PDB entry 6QLE | electron microscopy, 3.55 A resolution | chains N and P of the 11 polymer chains in the assembly

# Chain N
Molecule: Inner kinetochore subunit CHL4
Organism: Saccharomyces cerevisiae
Reference sequence: P38907 (CENPN_YEAST); residues 1-458 here = UniProt positions 1-458
Sequence (458 residues; each row starts with the number of its first residue):
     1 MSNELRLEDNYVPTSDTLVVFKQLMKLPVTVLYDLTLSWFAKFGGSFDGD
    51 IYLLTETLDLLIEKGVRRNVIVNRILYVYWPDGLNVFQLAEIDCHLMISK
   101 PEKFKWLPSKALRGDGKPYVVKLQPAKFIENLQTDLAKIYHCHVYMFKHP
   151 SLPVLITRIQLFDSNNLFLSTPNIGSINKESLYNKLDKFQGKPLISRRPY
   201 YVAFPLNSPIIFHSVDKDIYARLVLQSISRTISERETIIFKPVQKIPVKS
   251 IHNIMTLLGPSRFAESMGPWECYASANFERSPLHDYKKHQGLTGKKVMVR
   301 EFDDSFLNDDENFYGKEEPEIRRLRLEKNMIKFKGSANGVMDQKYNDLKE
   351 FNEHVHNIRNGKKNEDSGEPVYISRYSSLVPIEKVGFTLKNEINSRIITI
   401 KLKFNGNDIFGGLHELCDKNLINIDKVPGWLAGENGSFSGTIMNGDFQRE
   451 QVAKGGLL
Unresolved in the structure: 1-4, 47-50, 81-82, 166-192, 310-316, 338-373, 452-458
Reported in the primary citation:
  - mutagenesis - K22S/K26S/R67S/K100S/K103S/K105S/R198S/K217S/K245S/K249S/K384S/K401S/K403S: decreased growth
  - mutagenesis - K22S/K26S/R67S/K100S/K103S/K105S/R198S/K217S/K245S/K249S/K384S/K401S/K403S: decreased binding to Cenp-A nucleosome

# Chain P
Molecule: Inner kinetochore subunit CTF19
Organism: Saccharomyces cerevisiae
Reference sequence: Q02732 (CENPP_YEAST); numbering as in UniProt (aligned over 1-369)
Sequence (369 residues; each row starts with the number of its first residue):
     1 MDFTSDTTNSHDTSNSHLSLEDAVGTHHAGEADVNIDGDEKQQLSLLDDD
    51 QVRALKLQEEKDALLTRRNTLLQEIQTYQNILMKENNSKTKNGDILQNDI
   101 TQDFLNLISISSSNPNSAISDRKRVERINGLTNLQKELVTKYDTLPLLNM
   151 NLRLSYLRDHTYPHLQVSVQSRDRVHNDGIEVLVVNYKFCRNTMNPFEIQ
   201 FKMFYKFEDSTLLKWEILRISTNVRLKAKQLLATRNFQKCLLSLYEFDKI
   251 KSKKTGIFQNLINLLKRKTRCYLMNNSDSLIVERVIREGRLTTIKLQINF
   301 IITMPGERGKPRNCFLPMSKISIALWKGGERFNQIDLDEICYGLIKEYGV
   351 KTGLKEICNVCLFPDMYAR
Unresolved in the structure: 1-96, 111-123, 177-178, 286-292, 308-313, 367-369

# How chain N and chain P interact
Contacting residue pairs - 48 pairs, chain N then chain P:
  Pro269(N) - Thr144(P)  hydrogen bond (backbone-side chain)
  Trp270(N) - Thr144(P)
  Cys272(N) - Thr144(P)  hydrogen bond (side chain-backbone)
  Cys272(N) - Leu145(P)  hydrophobic
  Tyr273(N) - Thr144(P)  hydrogen bond (side chain-backbone)
  Tyr273(N) - Leu145(P)
  Tyr273(N) - Pro146(P)
  Phe278(N) - Pro146(P)  hydrophobic
  Glu279(N) - Arg153(P)  salt bridge
  Ser281(N) - Ser210(P)
  Leu283(N) - Tyr205(P)  hydrophobic
  Leu283(N) - Ser210(P)
  Leu283(N) - Leu212(P)  hydrophobic
  His284(N) - Ser210(P)  hydrogen bond (backbone-side chain)
  Asp285(N) - Phe207(P)
  Tyr286(N) - Arg174(P)  hydrogen bond
  Gln290(N) - Leu148(P)
  Gly291(N) - Asn129(P)
  Gly291(N) - Gly130(P)  hydrogen bond (backbone-backbone)
  Leu292(N) - Asn129(P)
  Thr293(N) - Arg127(P)  hydrogen bond (backbone-side chain)
  Gly294(N) - Arg127(P)
  Gly294(N) - Ile128(P)
  Lys295(N) - Arg127(P)
  Lys295(N) - Ile128(P)  hydrogen bond (backbone-backbone)
  Lys295(N) - Asp143(P)  salt bridge
  Lys295(N) - Leu145(P)
  Lys295(N) - Leu148(P)
  Lys296(N) - Val125(P)
  Lys296(N) - Glu126(P)
  Lys296(N) - Arg127(P)
  Val297(N) - Val125(P)
  Val297(N) - Glu126(P)  hydrogen bond (backbone-backbone)
  Val297(N) - Ile128(P)  hydrophobic
  Val297(N) - Thr140(P)
  Val297(N) - Tyr142(P)
  Met298(N) - Arg124(P)
  Met298(N) - Thr140(P)
  Met298(N) - Tyr142(P)  hydrogen bond (backbone-side chain)
  Val299(N) - Arg124(P)  hydrogen bond (backbone-backbone)
  Val299(N) - Val139(P)  hydrophobic
  Val299(N) - Thr140(P)
  Arg300(N) - Val139(P)
  Arg300(N) - Lys141(P)  hydrogen bond (side chain-backbone)
  Ile321(N) - Val125(P)  hydrophobic
  Leu324(N) - Val125(P)  hydrophobic
  Ile331(N) - Tyr142(P)  hydrophobic
  Ile331(N) - Asp143(P)
Interface residues without a listed pair, chain N (27 interface residues in all): Phe302, Lys328
Interface residues without a listed pair, chain P (25 interface residues in all): Leu138, Arg172, Thr211

# In short
27 residues of chain N and 25 residues of chain P are in contact, with 12 hydrogen bonds and 2 salt bridges.
Polar pairs include Glu279(N)-Arg153(P), Lys295(N)-Asp143(P) and Pro269(N)-Thr144(P). The paper reports that
K22S/K26S/R67S/K100S/K103S/K105S/R198S/K217S/K245S/K249S/K384S/K401S/K403S of chain N reduce growth;
K22S/K26S/R67S/K100S/K103S/K105S/R198S/K217S/K245S/K249S/K384S/K401S/K403S of chain N reduce binding to Cenp-A
nucleosome.
Here chain N is Inner kinetochore subunit CHL4 and chain P is Inner kinetochore subunit CTF19, both from
Saccharomyces cerevisiae. Entry 6QLE (Structure of inner kinetochore CCAN complex) was determined by electron
microscopy (same publication as 6QLD and 6QLF).
